PDB entry 8HXZ | electron microscopy, 3.40 A resolution | chains F and I of the 11 polymer chains in the assembly

[Chain F]
Name: Histone H4
Organism: Xenopus laevis
UniProtKB: A0A8J1LTD2 (A0A8J1LTD2_XENLA); residues 1-102 here correspond to UniProt positions 15-116 (UniProt number = residue number + 14)
Sequence (102 residues; row label = number of the first residue in the row):
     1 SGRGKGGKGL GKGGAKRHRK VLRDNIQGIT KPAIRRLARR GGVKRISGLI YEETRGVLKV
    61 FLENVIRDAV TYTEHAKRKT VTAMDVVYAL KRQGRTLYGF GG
Unresolved in the structure: 1-22

[Chain I]
Molecule: 352-nt DNA strand
Sequence (352 nucleotides; numbered -8 to 343; the number before each row is that of its first residue; numbers below 1 keep their minus sign (DG-8 is residue -8)):
    -8 GAATTCGATA TCGAGAATCC CGGTGCCGAG GCCGCTCAAT TGGTCGTAGA CAGCTCTAGC
    52 ACCGCTTAAA CGCACGTACG CGCTGTCCCC CGCGTTTTAA CCGCCAAGGG GATTACTCCC
   112 TAGTCTCCAG GCACGTGTCA GATATATACA TCCTGTGCAT GTATTGAAAG TACTGCCAGT
   172 TCTAGACTGG AGAATCCCGG TGCCGAGGCC GCTCAATTGG TCGTAGACAG CTCTAGCACC
   232 GCTTAAACGC ACGTACGCGC TGTCCCCCGC GTTTTAACCG CCAAGGGGAT TACTCCCTAG
   292 TCTCCAGGCA CGTGTCAGAT ATATACATCC TGTGCATGTA TTGAACAGCG AT
Unresolved in the structure: -8 to -7, 158-343

[Chain F / chain I interface]
Residue-residue contacts (12):
  Arg35(F) with DC82(I), salt bridge to the phosphate
  Arg45(F) with DC80(I), base contact; DC81(I), hydrogen bond to the sugar; DC82(I), phosphate contact
  Ile46(F) with DC81(I), sugar contact; DC82(I), hydrogen bond to the phosphate
  Ser47(F) with DC81(I), phosphate contact
  Gly48(F) with DC81(I), hydrogen bond to the phosphate
  Arg78(F) with DG102(I), phosphate contact
  Lys79(F) with DG101(I), salt bridge to the phosphate; DG102(I), phosphate contact
  Thr80(F) with DG102(I), hydrogen bond to the phosphate
Also at the interface, not in a pair above, chain F (12 interface residues in all): Lys31, Arg39, Lys44, Lys77
Also at the interface, not in a pair above, chain I (6 interface residues in all): DA103

[Overview]
The interface between chain F and chain I involves 12 residues on one side and 6 on the other; the contacts
include 4 hydrogen bonds and 2 salt bridges. Among the polar pairs are Arg45(F)-DC81(I), Ile46(F)-DC82(I) and
Gly48(F)-DC81(I).
Chain F is Histone H4 (Xenopus laevis) and chain I is a 352-nt DNA strand; the structure, Cryo-EM structure of
Eaf3 CHD in complex with nucleosome, was determined by electron microscopy together with 8HXX, 8HXY, 8HY0 and
8JHO from the same study.
